7V85 - chains B and H of the 5 polymer chains in the assembly; structure by electron microscopy, 3.30 A resolution.

Chain B:
Protein: Spike glycoprotein
Organism: Severe acute respiratory syndrome coronavirus 2
UniProt: P0DTC2 (SPIKE_SARS2); numbering as in UniProt (aligned over 1-1208)
Amino-acid sequence (1283 residues; each row starts with the number of its first residue):
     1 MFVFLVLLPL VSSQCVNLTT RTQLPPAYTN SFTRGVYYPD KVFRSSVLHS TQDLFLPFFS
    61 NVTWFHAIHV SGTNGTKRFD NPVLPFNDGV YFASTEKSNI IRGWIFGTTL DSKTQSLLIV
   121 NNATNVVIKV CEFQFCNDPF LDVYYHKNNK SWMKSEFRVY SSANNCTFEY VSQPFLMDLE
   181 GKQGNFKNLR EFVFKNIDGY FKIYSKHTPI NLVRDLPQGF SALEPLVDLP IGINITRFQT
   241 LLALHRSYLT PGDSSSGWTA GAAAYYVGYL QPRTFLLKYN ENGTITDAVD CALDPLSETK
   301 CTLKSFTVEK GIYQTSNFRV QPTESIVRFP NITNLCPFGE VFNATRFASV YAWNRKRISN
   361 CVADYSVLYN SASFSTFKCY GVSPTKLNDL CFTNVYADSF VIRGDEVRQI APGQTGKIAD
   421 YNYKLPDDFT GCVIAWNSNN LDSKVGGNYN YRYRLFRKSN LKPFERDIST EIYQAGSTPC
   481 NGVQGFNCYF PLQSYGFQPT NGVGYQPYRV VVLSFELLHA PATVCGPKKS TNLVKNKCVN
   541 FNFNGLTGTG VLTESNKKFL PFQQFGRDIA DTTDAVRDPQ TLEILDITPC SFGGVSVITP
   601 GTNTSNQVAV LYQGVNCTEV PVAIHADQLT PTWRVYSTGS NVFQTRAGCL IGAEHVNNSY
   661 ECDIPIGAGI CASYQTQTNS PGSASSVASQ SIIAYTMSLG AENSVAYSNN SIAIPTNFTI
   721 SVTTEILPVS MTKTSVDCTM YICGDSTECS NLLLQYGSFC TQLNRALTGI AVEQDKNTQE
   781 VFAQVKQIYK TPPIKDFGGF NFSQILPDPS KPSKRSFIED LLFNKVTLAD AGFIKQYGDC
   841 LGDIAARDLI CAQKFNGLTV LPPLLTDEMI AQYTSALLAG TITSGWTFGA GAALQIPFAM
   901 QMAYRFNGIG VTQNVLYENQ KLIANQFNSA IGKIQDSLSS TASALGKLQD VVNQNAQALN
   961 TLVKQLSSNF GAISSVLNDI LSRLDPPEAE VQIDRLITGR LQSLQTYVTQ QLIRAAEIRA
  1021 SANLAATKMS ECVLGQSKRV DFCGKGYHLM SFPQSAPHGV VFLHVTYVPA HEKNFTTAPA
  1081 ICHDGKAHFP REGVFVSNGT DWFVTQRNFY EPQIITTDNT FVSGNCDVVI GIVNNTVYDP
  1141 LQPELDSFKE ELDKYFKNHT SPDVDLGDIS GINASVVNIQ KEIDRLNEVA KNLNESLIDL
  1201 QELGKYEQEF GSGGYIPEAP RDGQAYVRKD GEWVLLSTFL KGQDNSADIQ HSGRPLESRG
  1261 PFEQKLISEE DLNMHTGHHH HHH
Unresolved in the structure: 1-13, 67-80, 146-152, 177-186, 248-256, 622-634, 676-690, 828-854, 1147-1283
Disulfide bonds: C15-C136, C131-C166, C291-C301, C336-C361, C379-C432, C391-C525, C480-C488, C538-C590, C662-C671, C738-C760, C743-C749, C1032-C1043, C1082-C1126
Covalently attached groups: N-acetylglucosamine (NAG) linked to N61, N122, N165, N234, N282, N331, N603, N616, N657, N709, N717, N801, N1074, N1098, N1134
Construct notes: variant D142 (Gly in P0DTC2), R452 (Leu in P0DTC2), G614 (Asp in P0DTC2); engineered mutation K154 (Glu in P0DTC2), Q484 (Glu in P0DTC2), G682 (Arg in P0DTC2), S683 (Arg in P0DTC2), S685 (Arg in P0DTC2), P986 (Lys in P0DTC2), P987 (Val in P0DTC2), H1071 (Gln in P0DTC2), D1101 (His in P0DTC2); expression tag (1209-1283)
UniProt features mapped onto this chain:
  - region: N280 to C301 (Putative superantigen), R403 to D405 (Integrin-binding motif), N448 to Y451, Y453 to F456 (Immunodominant HLA epitope recognized by the CD8+), P681, A684 (Putative superantigen), S816 to Y837 (Fusion peptide 1), K835 to F855 (Fusion peptide 2), D1163 to E1202 (Heptad repeat 2)
  - site: R815, S816 (Cleavage)
  - glycosylation: N17 (N-linked (GlcNAc...) (complex) asparagine), N61 (N-linked (GlcNAc...) (hybrid) asparagine), N74 (N-linked (GlcNAc...) (complex) asparagine), N122 (N-linked (GlcNAc...) (hybrid) asparagine), N149 (N-linked (GlcNAc...) (complex) asparagine), N165 (N-linked (GlcNAc...) (complex) asparagine), N234 (N-linked (GlcNAc...) (high mannose) asparagine), N282 (N-linked (GlcNAc...) (complex) asparagine), T323 (O-linked (GalNAc) threonine), S325 (O-linked (HexNAc...) serine), N331 (N-linked (GlcNAc...) (complex) asparagine), N343 (N-linked (GlcNAc...) (complex) asparagine), N603 (N-linked (GlcNAc...) (hybrid) asparagine), N616 (N-linked (GlcNAc...) (complex) asparagine), N657 (N-linked (GlcNAc...) (complex) asparagine), T676 (O-linked (GlcNAc...) threonine), T678 (O-linked (GlcNAc...) threonine), N709 (N-linked (GlcNAc...) (high mannose) asparagine), N717 (N-linked (GlcNAc...) (hybrid) asparagine), N801 (N-linked (GlcNAc...) (hybrid) asparagine) and 6 more in UniProt
  - natural variant: L5 (L5F: In strain: Iota/B.1.526), S13 (S13I: In strain: Epsilon/B.1.427/B.1.429), L18 (L18F: In strain: Beta/B.1.351, Gamma/P.1 and 1 more), T19 (T19I: In strain: Omicron/BQ.1.1, Omicron/XBB.1.5 and 1 more; T19R: In strain: Delta/B.1.617.2, Omicron/BA.2 and 4 more), T20 (T20N: In strain: Gamma/P.1), L24 to A27 (sequence variant, change not given here; In strain: Omicron/BA.2, Omicron/BA.2.12.1 and 6 more), P26 (P26S: In strain: Gamma/P.1), Q52 (Q52H: In strain: Omicron/EG.5.1), A67 (A67V: In strain: Eta/B.1.525, Omicron/BA.1), H69 to V70 (deletion: In strain: Alpha/B.1.1.7, Eta/B.1.525 and 5 more), G75 (G75V: In strain: Lambda/C.37), T76 (T76I: In strain: Lambda/C.37), 81 further natural variant entries in UniProt
  - mutagenesis: H69 to V70 (Increased incorporation of cleaved spike into virions), N121 (N121Q: Partial loss of biliverdin affinity), R190 (R190K: Partial loss of biliverdin affinity), N234 (N234Q: Increased resistance to neutralizing antibodies), N331 (N331Q: Reduced viral infectivity), N343 (N343Q: Reduced viral infectivity), Y453 (Y453F: Decreased HLA binding to NF9 epitope. Increased binding affinity to human ACE2), A475 (A475V: Increased resistance to neutralizing antibodies), V483 (V483A: Increased resistance to neutralizing antibodies), F490 (F490L: Increased resistance to neutralizing antibodies and human covalescent sera neutralization), Q493 (Q493N: Reduced host ACE2-binding affinity in vitro; Q493Y: Reduced host ACE2-binding affinity in vitro), N501 (N501T: Reduced host ACE2-binding affinity in vitro; N501Y: Increased binding affinity to human ACE2), 9 further mutagenesis entries in UniProt

Chain H:
Protein: Angiotensin-converting enzyme 2, Green fluorescent protein
Organism: Homo sapiens
Notes: EC 3.4.17.23, 3.4.17.-
UniProt: Q9BYF1 (ACE2_HUMAN); residues 1-615 carry their UniProt numbers (615 of 861 residues fall inside the UniProt entry; the rest is not from it)
Amino-acid sequence (861 residues; each row starts with the number of its first residue):
     1 MSSSSWLLLS LVAVTAAQST IEEQAKTFLD KFNHEAEDLF YQSSLASWNY NTNITEENVQ
    61 NMNNAGDKWS AFLKEQSTLA QMYPLQEIQN LTVKLQLQAL QQNGSSVLSE DKSKRLNTIL
   121 NTMSTIYSTG KVCNPDNPQE CLLLEPGLNE IMANSLDYNE RLWAWESWRS EVGKQLRPLY
   181 EEYVVLKNEM ARANHYEDYG DYWRGDYEVN GVDGYDYSRG QLIEDVEHTF EEIKPLYEHL
   241 HAYVRAKLMN AYPSYISPIG CLPAHLLGDM WGRFWTNLYS LTVPFGQKPN IDVTDAMVDQ
   301 AWDAQRIFKE AEKFFVSVGL PNMTQGFWEN SMLTDPGNVQ KAVCHPTAWD LGKGDFRILM
   361 CTKVTMDDFL TAHHEMGHIQ YDMAYAAQPF LLRNGANEGF HEAVGEIMSL SAATPKHLKS
   421 IGLLSPDFQE DNETEINFLL KQALTIVGTL PFTYMLEKWR WMVFKGEIPK DQWMKKWWEM
   481 KREIVGVVEP VPHDETYCDP ASLFHVSNDY SFIRYYTRTL YQFQFQEALC QAAKHEGPLH
   541 KCDISNSTEA GQKLFNMLRL GKSEPWTLAL ENVVGAKNMN VRPLLNYFEP LFTWLKDQNK
   601 NSFVGWSTDW SPYADGSGGS GSGGSKGEEL FTGVVPILVE LDGDVNGHKF SVRGEGEGDA
   661 TNGKLTLKFI CTTGKLPVPW PTLVTTLTYG VQCFSRYPDH MKRHDFFKSA MPEGYVQERT
   721 ISFKDDGTYK TRAEVKFEGD TLVNRIELKG IDFKEDGNIL GHKLEYNFNS HNVYITADKQ
   781 KNGIKANFKI RHNVEDGSVQ LADHYQQNTP IGDGPVLLPD NHYLSTQSVL SKDPNEKRDH
   841 MVLLEFVTAA GITHGMDELY K
Unresolved in the structure: 1-18, 615-861
Disulfide bonds: C133-C141, C344-C361, C530-C542
UniProt features mapped onto this chain:
  - region (Interaction with SARS-CoV spike glycoprotein): D30 to Y41, M82 to P84, K353 to R357
  - active site: E375 (Proton acceptor), H505 (Proton donor)
  - binding site (chloride): R169, W477, K481
  - binding site (substrate): R273, H345, P346, Y515
  - binding site (Zn(2+)): H374, H378, E402
  - glycosylation (N-linked (GlcNAc...) asparagine): N53, N90, N103, N322, N432, N546

Interface between chain B and chain H:
Residue-residue contacts (36):
  Y449(B) - D38(H)  hydrogen bond
  Y453(B) - H34(H)  hydrogen bond
  F456(B) - T27(H)
  F456(B) - D30(H)
  A475(B) - S19(H)  hydrogen bond (backbone-side chain)
  A475(B) - Q24(H)
  A475(B) - T27(H)
  G476(B) - S19(H)  hydrogen bond (backbone-side chain)
  G476(B) - Q24(H)
  S477(B) - S19(H)
  F486(B) - Q24(H)
  F486(B) - M82(H)  hydrophobic
  F486(B) - Y83(H)  hydrophobic
  N487(B) - Q24(H)  hydrogen bond
  N487(B) - Y83(H)  hydrogen bond
  Y489(B) - Q24(H)
  Y489(B) - T27(H)
  Y489(B) - F28(H)  hydrogen bond (side chain-backbone)
  Y489(B) - K31(H)
  Y489(B) - Y83(H)  hydrogen bond
  F490(B) - K31(H)
  Q493(B) - K31(H)  hydrogen bond
  Q493(B) - H34(H)  hydrogen bond
  S494(B) - H34(H)  hydrogen bond (backbone-side chain)
  G496(B) - K353(H)
  Q498(B) - Y41(H)
  T500(B) - Y41(H)  hydrogen bond
  T500(B) - G354(H)
  T500(B) - D355(H)  hydrogen bond
  T500(B) - R357(H)
  N501(B) - Y41(H)
  N501(B) - K353(H)  hydrogen bond (side chain-backbone)
  N501(B) - G354(H)
  G502(B) - G354(H)  hydrogen bond (backbone-backbone)
  Y505(B) - E37(H)  hydrogen bond
  Y505(B) - K353(H)
Also at the interface, not in a pair above, chain B (20 interface residues in all): L455, Y473
Also at the interface, not in a pair above, chain H (17 interface residues in all): N330

Summary:
20 residues of chain B face 17 of chain H across their interface; the contacts include 16 hydrogen bonds.
Polar pairs include Y449(B)-D38(H), Y453(B)-H34(H) and A475(B)-S19(H). Covalently linked N-acetylglucosamine:
at N61(B), N122(B), N165(B), N234(B), N282(B) and N331(B) and 9 more.
Chain B is Spike glycoprotein (Severe acute respiratory syndrome coronavirus 2) and chain H is
Angiotensin-converting enzyme 2, Green fluorescent protein (Homo sapiens); the structure, Cryo-EM structure of
SARS-CoV-2 S-Kappa variant (B.1.617.1) in complex with Angiotensin-converting enzyme 2 (ACE2) ectodomain, two
..., was determined by electron microscopy.
